6F2D - chains D and E of the 10 polymer chains in the assembly; structure by electron microscopy, 4.20 A resolution (low resolution: residue-level contacts below are approximate; hydrogen-bond / salt-bridge calls are withheld).

[Chain D (and E)]
Molecule: Flagellar biosynthetic protein FliP
From: Salmonella enterica subsp. enterica
Notes: chain E of this document is another copy of the same molecule, construct and numbering; everything in this record applies to it too
Reference sequence: G5QE81 (G5QE81_SALRU); numbering as in UniProt (aligned over 1-245)
Amino-acid sequence (245 residues; numbered 1 to 245; the number before each row is that of its first residue):
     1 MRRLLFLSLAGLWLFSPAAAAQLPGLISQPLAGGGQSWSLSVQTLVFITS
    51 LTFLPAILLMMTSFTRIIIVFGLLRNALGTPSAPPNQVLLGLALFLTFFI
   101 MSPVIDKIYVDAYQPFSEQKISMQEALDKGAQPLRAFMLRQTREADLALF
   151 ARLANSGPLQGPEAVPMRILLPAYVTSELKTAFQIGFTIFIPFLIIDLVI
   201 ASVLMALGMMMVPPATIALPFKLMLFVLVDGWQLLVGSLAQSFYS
Disordered / not traced: 1-42
What the authors report for this chain:
  - contacts within the chain: Arg-66/Glu-178

[Chain D / chain E interface]
Residue-residue contacts (30):
  Thr-80(D) / Asn-76(E)
  Gln-87(D) / Ala-56(E)
  Val-88(D) / Met-60(E)
  Phe-98(D) / Arg-168(E)
  Phe-99(D) / Arg-168(E)
  Phe-99(D) / Ile-169(E)
  Phe-99(D) / Pro-172(E)
  Gly-208(D) / Met-205(E)
  Gly-208(D) / Met-210(E)
  Met-209(D) / Met-205(E)
  Met-210(D) / Met-210(E)
  Met-211(D) / Met-210(E)
  Met-211(D) / Met-211(E)
  Met-211(D) / Val-212(E)
  Met-211(D) / Pro-213(E)
  Leu-219(D) / Phe-190(E)
  Pro-220(D) / Phe-187(E)
  Pro-220(D) / Phe-190(E)
  Pro-220(D) / Leu-194(E)
  Leu-223(D) / Phe-183(E)
  Leu-223(D) / Phe-187(E)
  Met-224(D) / Phe-187(E)
  Val-227(D) / Phe-183(E)
  Val-227(D) / Gln-184(E)
  Asp-230(D) / Lys-180(E)
  Trp-232(D) / Thr-176(E)
  Trp-232(D) / Leu-179(E)
  Gln-233(D) / Ala-145(E)
  Gln-233(D) / Asp-146(E)
  Gln-241(D) / Arg-152(E)
Other interface residues (no listed pair), chain D (23 interface residues in all): Leu-92, Pro-213, Phe-221, Val-236, Ala-240
Other interface residues (no listed pair), chain E (31 interface residues in all): Pro-55, Thr-65, Leu-149, Phe-150, Leu-153, Val-175, Gly-186, Pro-214, Ala-215

[Summary]
Chain D and chain E form an interface of 23 and 31 residues respectively. The paper reports contacts within
the chain involving Glu-178(D) and Arg-66(D).
Chain D and chain E are both Flagellar biosynthetic protein FliP (Salmonella enterica subsp. enterica); the
structure, A FliPQR complex forms the core of the Salmonella type III secretion system export apparatus, was
determined by electron microscopy.
